2ZPB - chains A and B; structure by X-ray diffraction, 1.30 A resolution.

[Chain A]
Name: Nitrile hydratase subunit alpha
Source organism: Rhodococcus erythropolis
Notes: EC 4.2.1.84
Reference sequence: P13448 (NHAA_RHOER); residues 1-206 here correspond to UniProt positions 2-207 (UniProt number = residue number + 1)
Amino-acid sequence (206 residues; numbered 1 to 206; the number before each row is that of its first residue):
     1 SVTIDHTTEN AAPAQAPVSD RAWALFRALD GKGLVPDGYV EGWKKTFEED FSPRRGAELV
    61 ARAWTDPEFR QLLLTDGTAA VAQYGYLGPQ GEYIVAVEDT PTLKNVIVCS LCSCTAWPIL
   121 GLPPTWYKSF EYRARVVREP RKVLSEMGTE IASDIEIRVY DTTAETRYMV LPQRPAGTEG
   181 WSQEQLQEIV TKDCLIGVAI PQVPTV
Not modelled in the structure: 1-8, 206
Modified positions: Cys112 (3-sulfinoalanine; CSD); Cys114 (s-hydroxycysteine; CSO)
Bound ions: Fe ion: Cys109, Cys112, Ser113, Cys114 (together with nitric oxide)
Residues lining bound ligands: nitric oxide (NO): Gln90, Cys109, Cys112, Ser113, Cys114
Curated features (UniProtKB/Swiss-Prot):
  - binding site (Fe(3+)): Cys109, Cys112, Ser113, Cys114
  - modified residue: Cys112 (Cysteine sulfinic acid (-SO2H)), Cys114 (Cysteine sulfenic acid (-SOH))
From the paper describing this entry:
  - post-translational modification sites: Cys112, Cys114

[Chain B]
Name: Nitrile hydratase subunit beta
Source organism: Rhodococcus erythropolis
Notes: EC 4.2.1.84
Reference sequence: P13449 (NHAB_RHOER); numbering as in UniProt (aligned over 1-212)
Amino-acid sequence (212 residues; each row starts with the number of its first residue):
     1 MDGVHDLAGV QGFGKVPHTV NADIGPTFHA EWEHLPYSLM FAGVAELGAF SVDEVRYVVE
    61 RMEPRHYMMT PYYERYVIGV ATLMVEKGIL TQDELESLAG GPFPLSRPSE SEGRPAPVET
   121 TTFEVGQRVR VRDEYVPGHI RMPAYCRGRV GTISHRTTEK WPFPDAIGHG RNDAGEEPTY
   181 HVKFAAEELF GSDTDGGSVV VDLFEGYLEP AA
Not modelled in the structure: 212
Curated features (UniProtKB/Swiss-Prot):
  - natural variant: Met40 (M40V: In strain: ACV2)

[Interface between chain A and chain B]
Contacting residue pairs (173; chain A residue first):
  Asn10(A) - Arg65(B)  hydrogen bond
  Ala12(A) - Met69(B)  hydrophobic
  Ala14(A) - Pro102(B)
  Ala14(A) - Pro104(B)
  Gln15(A) - His66(B)  hydrogen bond
  Gln15(A) - Glu74(B)
  Gln15(A) - Pro102(B)
  Gln15(A) - Pro104(B)
  Ala16(A) - Ala99(B)
  Ala16(A) - Gly101(B)
  Ala16(A) - Pro102(B)  hydrogen bond (backbone-backbone)
  Val18(A) - Trp32(B)  hydrophobic
  Val18(A) - Glu74(B)
  Ser19(A) - Trp32(B)
  Asp20(A) - Ala99(B)
  Arg21(A) - Glu74(B)  salt bridge
  Arg21(A) - Ile78(B)
  Arg21(A) - Pro102(B)
  Arg21(A) - Phe103(B)
  Ala22(A) - Trp32(B)  hydrophobic
  Ala22(A) - Leu35(B)
  Ala22(A) - Val77(B)  hydrophobic
  Trp23(A) - Glu31(B)
  Trp23(A) - Trp32(B)
  Trp23(A) - Leu35(B)  hydrophobic
  Ala24(A) - Leu95(B)
  Ala24(A) - Leu98(B)  hydrophobic
  Ala24(A) - Ala99(B)
  Leu25(A) - Leu39(B)  hydrophobic
  Leu25(A) - Val77(B)
  Leu25(A) - Val80(B)  hydrophobic
  Leu25(A) - Ala81(B)  hydrophobic
  Leu25(A) - Leu90(B)  hydrophobic
  Leu25(A) - Leu95(B)  hydrophobic
  Phe26(A) - Leu39(B)  hydrophobic
  Arg27(A) - Leu98(B)  hydrogen bond (side chain-backbone)
  Ala28(A) - Leu90(B)  hydrophobic
  Ala28(A) - Leu98(B)  hydrophobic
  Leu29(A) - Met84(B)  hydrophobic
  Leu29(A) - Ile89(B)  hydrophobic
  Leu29(A) - Leu90(B)  hydrophobic
  Lys32(A) - Ile89(B)
  Lys32(A) - Leu90(B)
  Lys32(A) - Glu94(B)  salt bridge
  Leu34(A) - Leu47(B)
  Leu34(A) - Ile89(B)  hydrophobic
  Tyr39(A) - Ser38(B)
  Tyr39(A) - Phe41(B)  hydrogen bond (side chain-backbone)
  Tyr39(A) - Ala42(B)  hydrogen bond (side chain-backbone)
  Tyr39(A) - Glu46(B)
  Val40(A) - His34(B)
  Val40(A) - Ser38(B)
  Val40(A) - Leu39(B)  hydrophobic
  Trp43(A) - Ser38(B)
  Trp43(A) - Phe41(B)  hydrophobic
  Lys44(A) - His34(B)
  Phe47(A) - Thr27(B)
  Phe47(A) - Phe28(B)  hydrophobic
  Phe47(A) - Tyr37(B)  hydrophobic
  Phe47(A) - Ser38(B)
  Glu48(A) - Thr27(B)
  Glu48(A) - Phe28(B)
  Tyr93(A) - His155(B)  hydrogen bond
  Tyr93(A) - Thr157(B)
  Tyr93(A) - Thr158(B)  hydrogen bond (side chain-backbone)
  Tyr93(A) - Glu159(B)
  Tyr93(A) - Trp161(B)  hydrophobic
  Val95(A) - His181(B)
  Ser110(A) - His5(B)
  Ser110(A) - Ala8(B)
  Leu111(A) - His5(B)
  Leu111(A) - Asp6(B)
  Leu111(A) - Arg141(B)
  Cys112(A) - Arg56(B)
  Cys112(A) - Tyr76(B)
  Cys112(A) - Arg141(B)
  Ser113(A) - Tyr37(B)
  Ser113(A) - Tyr72(B)  hydrogen bond
  Cys114(A) - Arg56(B)
  Cys114(A) - Arg141(B)
  Trp117(A) - Tyr37(B)  hydrophobic
  Trp117(A) - Phe41(B)  hydrophobic
  Leu122(A) - Thr27(B)
  Leu122(A) - Phe28(B)  hydrophobic
  Leu122(A) - Tyr37(B)  hydrophobic
  Leu122(A) - Tyr73(B)
  Pro124(A) - Ile24(B)  hydrophobic
  Trp126(A) - Val16(B)  hydrophobic
  Trp126(A) - Pro17(B)
  Trp126(A) - His18(B)  hydrogen bond
  Lys128(A) - Tyr72(B)
  Lys128(A) - Tyr73(B)
  Ser129(A) - Pro17(B)
  Phe130(A) - Leu7(B)  hydrophobic
  Phe130(A) - Phe13(B)  hydrophobic
  Phe130(A) - Tyr67(B)  hydrophobic
  Phe130(A) - Met68(B)
  Phe130(A) - Arg75(B)
  Glu131(A) - Phe13(B)
  Glu131(A) - Gly14(B)
  Glu131(A) - Lys15(B)
  Glu131(A) - Val16(B)
  Tyr132(A) - Val16(B)
  Arg133(A) - His5(B)  hydrogen bond (side chain-backbone)
  Arg133(A) - Leu7(B)
  Arg133(A) - Ala8(B)
  Arg133(A) - Tyr67(B)  hydrogen bond
  Arg133(A) - Arg75(B)
  Ala134(A) - Leu7(B)
  Ala134(A) - Ala8(B)
  Ala134(A) - Gly9(B)  hydrogen bond (backbone-backbone)
  Ala134(A) - Val10(B)
  Ala134(A) - Phe13(B)  hydrophobic
  Arg135(A) - Phe13(B)
  Arg135(A) - Gly14(B)  hydrogen bond (side chain-backbone)
  Arg135(A) - Lys15(B)
  Val137(A) - Ala8(B)  hydrophobic
  Val137(A) - Gly9(B)
  Val137(A) - Tyr145(B)
  Val137(A) - Phe190(B)
  Val137(A) - Val199(B)
  Arg138(A) - Gly9(B)  hydrogen bond (side chain-backbone)
  Arg138(A) - Gln11(B)
  Arg138(A) - Phe190(B)
  Arg138(A) - Asp193(B)  salt bridge
  Arg138(A) - Thr194(B)  hydrogen bond (backbone-side chain)
  Arg138(A) - Asp195(B)  hydrogen bond (backbone-backbone)
  Glu139(A) - Asp195(B)
  Pro140(A) - Asp195(B)
  Pro140(A) - Gly196(B)
  Arg141(A) - Asp195(B)  hydrogen bond (backbone-side chain)
  Lys142(A) - Asp195(B)  hydrogen bond (backbone-side chain)
  Val143(A) - Val16(B)  hydrophobic
  Glu146(A) - Lys15(B)
  Met147(A) - His18(B)
  Met147(A) - Thr19(B)
  Met147(A) - Val20(B)  hydrogen bond (backbone-backbone)
  Thr149(A) - Val20(B)
  Glu156(A) - Ser198(B)  hydrogen bond
  Ile157(A) - Gly197(B)  hydrogen bond (backbone-backbone)
  Ile157(A) - Ser198(B)  hydrogen bond (backbone-backbone)
  Arg158(A) - Lys183(B)
  Arg158(A) - Ser198(B)  hydrogen bond
  Arg158(A) - Val200(B)
  Val159(A) - Ser198(B)  hydrogen bond (backbone-backbone)
  Val159(A) - Val199(B)
  Val159(A) - Val200(B)  hydrogen bond (backbone-backbone)
  Tyr160(A) - Val200(B)
  Asp161(A) - Tyr145(B)  hydrogen bond
  Asp161(A) - Val200(B)  hydrogen bond (backbone-backbone)
  Asp161(A) - Asp202(B)
  Thr162(A) - Arg141(B)
  Thr163(A) - Arg141(B)  hydrogen bond (backbone-side chain)
  Thr163(A) - Pro143(B)
  Thr163(A) - Val201(B)
  Thr163(A) - Asp202(B)  hydrogen bond (side chain-backbone)
  Ala164(A) - Thr179(B)
  Ala164(A) - Asp202(B)
  Ala164(A) - Phe204(B)  hydrophobic
  Glu165(A) - Trp161(B)
  Glu165(A) - Asp202(B)
  Thr166(A) - Thr157(B)
  Thr166(A) - His181(B)  hydrogen bond
  Thr166(A) - Asp202(B)  hydrogen bond
  Arg167(A) - Arg56(B)
  Tyr168(A) - His181(B)  hydrogen bond
  Thr191(A) - Asn21(B)  hydrogen bond
  Lys192(A) - Ile24(B)
  Asp193(A) - His18(B)  salt bridge
  Asp193(A) - Val20(B)
  Asp193(A) - Asn21(B)  hydrogen bond (side chain-backbone)
  Val198(A) - Val20(B)
  Ala199(A) - Val20(B)  hydrophobic
Other interface residues (no listed pair), chain A (80 interface residues in all): Pro13, Val35, Pro36, Pro89, Gln90, Cys109, Pro123, Gly148
Other interface residues (no listed pair), chain B (82 interface residues in all): Met40, Arg156, Leu203

[Summary]
Chain A and chain B form an interface of 80 and 82 residues respectively; the contacts include 35 hydrogen
bonds and 4 salt bridges. Among the polar pairs are Arg21(A)-Glu74(B), Lys32(A)-Glu94(B) and
Arg138(A)-Asp193(B). Chain A binds nitric oxide. From UniProt: 4 Fe3+-binding residues on chain A. From the
paper: modification sites Cys112(A) and Cys114(A).
Chain A is Nitrile hydratase subunit alpha and chain B is Nitrile hydratase subunit beta, both from
Rhodococcus erythropolis; the structure, nitrosylated Fe-type nitrile hydratase, was determined by X-ray
diffraction (same publication as 2ZPE, 2ZPF, 2ZPG, 2ZPH and 2ZPI).
